PDB entry 8ZF8 | X-ray diffraction, 2.10 A resolution | chain A

== Chain A ==
Molecule: FAD-binding protein
Reference sequence: A0A3S0DJC5 (A0A3S0DJC5_9BURK); residues 1-521 here = UniProt positions 1-521
Amino-acid sequence (521 residues; row label = number of the first residue in the row):
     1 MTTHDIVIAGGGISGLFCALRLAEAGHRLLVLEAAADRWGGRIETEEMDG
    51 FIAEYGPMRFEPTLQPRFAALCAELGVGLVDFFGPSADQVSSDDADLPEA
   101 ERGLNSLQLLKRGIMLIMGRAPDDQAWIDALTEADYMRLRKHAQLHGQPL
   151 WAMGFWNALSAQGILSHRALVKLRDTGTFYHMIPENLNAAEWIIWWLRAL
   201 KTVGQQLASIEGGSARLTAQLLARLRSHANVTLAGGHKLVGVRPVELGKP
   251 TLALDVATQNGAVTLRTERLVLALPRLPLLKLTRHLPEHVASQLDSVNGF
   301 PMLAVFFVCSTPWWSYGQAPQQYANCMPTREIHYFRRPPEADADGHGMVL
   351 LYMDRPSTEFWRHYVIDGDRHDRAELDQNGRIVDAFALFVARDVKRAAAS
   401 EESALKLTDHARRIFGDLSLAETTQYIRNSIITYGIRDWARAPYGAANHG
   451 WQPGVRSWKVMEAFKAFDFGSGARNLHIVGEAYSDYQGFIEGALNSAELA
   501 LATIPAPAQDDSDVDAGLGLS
Unresolved in the structure: 1, 88-94, 369-376, 510-521
Differences from the reference sequence: engineered mutation A304 (Lys in A0A3S0DJC5)
Disulfides: C326 forms a disulfide with the same residue of a neighbouring copy of this chain
Ligand contacts: FAD (flavin-adenine dinucleotide): A9, G10, G11, G12, I13, S14, G15, L32, E33, A34, A35, G40, G41, R42, I43, Y55, G56, P57, R59, F60, Q65, H237, K238, L239, A273, L274, P275, P278, M302, W439, A447, N448, G480, E481, G488, F489, I490, E491, A493

== Summary ==
Bound to chain A: flavin-adenine dinucleotide.
Chain A is FAD-binding protein; the structure, L-methionine oxidase from Burkholderia bacterium, K304A mutant,
was determined by X-ray diffraction, deposited together with 8ZB2.
